Entry 2WS9 (X-ray diffraction, 3.00 A resolution); this record covers chains 2 and 3 of the 4 polymer chains in the assembly.

Chain 2:
Molecule: P1
Organism: Equine rhinitis a virus
Notes: fragment: capsid protein vp2, residues 81-310
UniProtKB: B9VV85 (B9VV85_9PICO); residues 1-230 here correspond to UniProt positions 81-310 (UniProt number = residue number + 80)
Amino-acid sequence (230 residues; each row starts with the number of its first residue):
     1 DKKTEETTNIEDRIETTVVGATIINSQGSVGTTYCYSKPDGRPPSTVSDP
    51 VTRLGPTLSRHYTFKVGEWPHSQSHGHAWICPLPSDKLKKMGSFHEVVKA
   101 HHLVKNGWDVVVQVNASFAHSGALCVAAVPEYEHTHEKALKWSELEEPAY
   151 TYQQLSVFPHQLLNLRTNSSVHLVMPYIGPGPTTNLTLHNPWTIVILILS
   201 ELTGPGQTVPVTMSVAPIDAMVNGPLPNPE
Not modelled in the structure: 1-30
Differences from the reference sequence: conflict Ser85 (Gly165 in B9VV85)

Chain 3:
Molecule: P1
Organism: Equine rhinitis a virus
Notes: fragment: capsid protein vp3, residues 311-536
UniProtKB: B9VV85 (B9VV85_9PICO); residues 1-226 here correspond to UniProt positions 311-536 (UniProt number = residue number + 310)
Amino-acid sequence (226 residues; each row starts with the number of its first residue):
     1 APIRVVSVPESDSFMSSVPDNSTPLYPKVVVPPRQVPGRFTNFIDVAKQT
    51 YSFCSISGKPYFEVTNTSGDEPLFQMDVSLSAAELHGTYVASLSSFFAQY
   101 RGSLNFNFIFTGAAATKAKFLVAFVPPHSAAPKTRDEAMACIHAVWDVGL
   151 NSAFSFNVPYSSPADFMAVYSAEATVVNVSGWLQVYALTALTSTDIAVNS
   201 KGRVLVAVSAGPDFSLRHPVDLPDKQ
Differences from the reference sequence: conflict Lys59 (Arg369 in B9VV85)

How chain 2 and chain 3 interact:
Contacting residue pairs (61):
  Tyr36(2) with Pro37(3), hydrophobic; Gly38(3)
  Ser37(2) with Pro37(3)
  Arg42(2) with Gln35(3)
  His75(2) with Gly58(3); Lys59(3); Pro60(3); Tyr61(3)
  Phe118(2) with Ala113(3); Ala114(3), hydrogen bond (backbone-backbone); Ala115(3), hydrogen bond (backbone-backbone)
  Ala119(2) with Ala113(3); Asn199(3), hydrogen bond (backbone-side chain)
  His120(2) with Ala113(3)
  Ser121(2) with Thr111(3); Gly112(3); Ala113(3), hydrogen bond (side chain-backbone); Asn199(3), hydrogen bond
  Gly122(2) with Thr111(3), hydrogen bond (backbone-backbone)
  Ala123(2) with Thr111(3)
  Tyr152(2) with Gly58(3), hydrogen bond (side chain-backbone)
  Gln153(2) with Ser52(3); Phe53(3), hydrogen bond (side chain-backbone); Cys54(3); Ser55(3); Gly87(3); Thr88(3)
  Gln154(2) with Ser52(3); Gly87(3), hydrogen bond (side chain-backbone); Thr88(3); Tyr89(3)
  Ser156(2) with Tyr51(3), hydrogen bond (side chain-backbone); Phe53(3)
  Val157(2) with Thr50(3); Tyr89(3), hydrophobic
  His160(2) with Tyr51(3), hydrogen bond
  Leu162(2) with Ile109(3), hydrophobic
  Asn164(2) with Ile109(3); Phe110(3), hydrogen bond (side chain-backbone); Thr111(3)
  Arg166(2) with Phe110(3); Gly112(3), hydrogen bond (side chain-backbone); Ala113(3), hydrogen bond (side chain-backbone); Ala114(3); Thr116(3), hydrogen bond (side chain-backbone); Val148(3); Gly149(3); Ser152(3), hydrogen bond
  Ile178(2) with Pro37(3)
  Leu199(2) with Phe53(3), hydrophobic; Pro60(3); Tyr61(3)
  Ser200(2) with Thr111(3), hydrogen bond; Arg203(3)
  Glu201(2) with Tyr61(3), hydrogen bond; Arg203(3)
  Thr203(2) with Asn199(3); Arg203(3)
  Gly204(2) with Val198(3); Asn199(3)
  Pro205(2) with Val198(3)
Other interface residues (no listed pair), chain 2 (30 interface residues in all): Tyr150, Thr167, Pro176, Tyr177
Other interface residues (no listed pair), chain 3 (34 interface residues in all): His86, Ser92, Lys201, Leu205

In short:
Chain 2 and chain 3 form an interface of 30 and 34 residues respectively, with 18 hydrogen bonds. Among the
polar pairs are Ala119(2)-Asn199(3), Ser121(2)-Ala113(3) and Ser121(2)-Asn199(3).
Chain 2 is P1 and chain 3 is P1, both from Equine rhinitis a virus; the structure, Equine Rhinitis A Virus at
Low pH, was determined by X-ray diffraction, deposited together with 2WFF.
